PDB entry 5H8K | X-ray diffraction, 2.39 A resolution | chains C and D of the 8 polymer chains in the assembly

Chain C (and D):
Protein: N-carbamoylputrescine amidohydrolase
Organism: Medicago truncatula
Notes: chain D of this document is another copy of the same molecule, construct and numbering; everything in this record applies to it too
UniProtKB: G7ITU5 (G7ITU5_MEDTR); residues 1-301 here = UniProt positions 1-301
Amino-acid sequence (304 residues; row label = number of the first residue in the row; numbers below 1 keep their minus sign (Ser-2 is residue -2)):
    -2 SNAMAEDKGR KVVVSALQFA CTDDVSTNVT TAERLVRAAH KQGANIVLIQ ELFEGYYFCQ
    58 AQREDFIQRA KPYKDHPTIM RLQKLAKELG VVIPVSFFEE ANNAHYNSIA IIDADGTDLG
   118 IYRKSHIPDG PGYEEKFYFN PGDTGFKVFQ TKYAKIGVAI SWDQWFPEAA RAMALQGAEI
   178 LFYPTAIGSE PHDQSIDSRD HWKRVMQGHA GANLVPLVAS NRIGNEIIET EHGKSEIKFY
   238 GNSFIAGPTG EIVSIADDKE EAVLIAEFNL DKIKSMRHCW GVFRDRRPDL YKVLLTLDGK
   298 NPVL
Disordered / not traced: -2 to 0 (chain D: -2 to 3)
Construct notes: expression tag (-2 to 0); engineered mutation Ser158 (Cys in G7ITU5)
What the authors report for this chain:
  - binding site for glycerol: Glu187
  - allosteric site: Asp194, His198, Glu248 (from molecular simulation)

Chain C / chain D interface:
Pairs across the interface (123):
  Ser122(C) with Arg284(D), hydrogen bond (backbone-side chain); Leu287(D)
  His123(C) with Asp282(D); Arg284(D); Tyr288(D), hydrogen bond
  Ile124(C) with Asp282(D)
  Pro125(C) with Asp282(D)
  Asp126(C) with Arg281(D)
  Lys133(C) with Arg281(D); Asp282(D), salt bridge
  Pro138(C) with Arg284(D)
  Gly139(C) with Arg284(D), hydrogen bond (backbone-side chain); Leu287(D)
  Gly142(C) with Leu287(D)
  Phe143(C) with Leu287(D); Tyr288(D), hydrophobic
  Trp159(C) with Trp277(D); Val279(D), hydrophobic; Asp282(D), hydrogen bond
  Trp162(C) with Ala209(D); Trp277(D)
  Phe163(C) with Arg168(D); Val279(D); Arg283(D); Tyr288(D)
  Pro164(C) with Pro164(D), hydrophobic; Arg168(D); Ala209(D), hydrophobic
  Glu165(C) with Arg168(D), salt bridge; Arg283(D), salt bridge; Tyr288(D); Leu291(D)
  Arg168(C) with Phe163(D); Pro164(D); Glu165(D), salt bridge; Leu291(D)
  Ala169(C) with Val290(D), hydrophobic
  Leu172(C) with Val290(D); Leu291(D), hydrophobic; Leu294(D); Asp295(D); Gly296(D)
  Gln173(C) with Gly296(D)
  Glu187(C) with Trp277(D)
  Ser195(C) with Trp277(D)
  His198(C) with Gly208(D), hydrogen bond (side chain-backbone); Leu211(D); Thr246(D)
  Arg201(C) with Gln204(D); Gly205(D); Thr246(D), hydrogen bond (side chain-backbone); Gly247(D); Glu248(D)
  Val202(C) with Gly208(D); Ala209(D)
  Gln204(C) with Arg201(D)
  Gly205(C) with Arg201(D)
  Gly208(C) with His198(D), hydrogen bond (backbone-side chain); Val202(D)
  Ala209(C) with Trp162(D); Pro164(D), hydrophobic; Val202(D)
  Thr246(C) with His198(D); Arg201(D), hydrogen bond (backbone-side chain)
  Gly247(C) with Arg201(D), hydrogen bond (backbone-side chain)
  Glu248(C) with Arg201(D)
  Trp277(C) with Trp159(D); Trp162(D); Glu187(D); Ser195(D); His198(D)
  Val279(C) with Trp159(D), hydrophobic; Phe163(D)
  Arg281(C) with Asp126(D); Lys133(D)
  Asp282(C) with His123(D); Ile124(D); Pro125(D); Lys133(D), salt bridge; Trp159(D), hydrogen bond
  Arg283(C) with His123(D); Phe163(D); Glu165(D), salt bridge; Leu291(D), hydrogen bond (side chain-backbone); Thr293(D), hydrogen bond (side chain-backbone); Leu294(D)
  Arg284(C) with Ser122(D), hydrogen bond (side chain-backbone); His123(D); Pro138(D); Gly139(D), hydrogen bond (side chain-backbone)
  Pro285(C) with Leu291(D); Leu292(D); Thr293(D); Leu294(D); Val300(D), hydrophobic
  Asp286(C) with Val300(D)
  Leu287(C) with Ser122(D); Phe143(D), hydrophobic
  Tyr288(C) with His123(D), hydrogen bond; Phe143(D), hydrophobic; Glu165(D); Leu291(D); Leu292(D)
  Val290(C) with Ala169(D), hydrophobic; Leu172(D)
  Leu291(C) with Glu165(D); Arg168(D); Arg283(D), hydrogen bond (backbone-side chain); Pro285(D); Tyr288(D); Leu291(D), hydrophobic
  Leu292(C) with Pro285(D); Tyr288(D); Leu292(D), hydrophobic
  Thr293(C) with Arg283(D), hydrogen bond (backbone-side chain)
  Leu294(C) with Leu172(D); Arg283(D); Pro285(D)
  Asp295(C) with Leu172(D)
  Gly296(C) with Leu172(D); Gln173(D)
  Val300(C) with Pro285(D), hydrophobic; Asp286(D)
Also at the interface, not in a pair above, chain C (55 interface residues in all): Ile193, Leu211, Pro245, Gly278, Phe280, Lys289
Also at the interface, not in a pair above, chain D (54 interface residues in all): Gly142, Pro245, Gly278, Phe280, Lys289

In short:
55 residues of chain C and 54 residues of chain D are in contact, with 17 hydrogen bonds and 6 salt bridges.
Polar pairs include Lys133(C)-Asp282(D), Glu165(C)-Arg168(D) and Glu165(C)-Arg283(D). The paper reports a
binding site for glycerol at Glu187(C); an allosteric site at Asp194(C), His198(C) and Glu248(C).
Chain C and chain D are both N-carbamoylputrescine amidohydrolase (Medicago truncatula); the structure,
Crystal structure of Medicago truncatula N-carbamoylputrescine amidohydrolase (MtCPA) C158S mutant, was
determined by X-ray diffraction together with 5H8I, 5H8J and 5H8L from the same study.
